9P4W - chains B and H of the 12 polymer chains in the assembly; structure by electron microscopy, 2.29 A resolution.

== Chain B (and H) ==
Molecule: Fatty acid synthase subunit alpha
From: Saccharomyces cerevisiae
Notes: EC 2.3.1.86, 1.1.1.100, 2.3.1.41; chain H of this document is another copy of the same molecule, construct and numbering; everything in this record applies to it too
UniProt: P19097 (FAS2_YEAST); numbering as in UniProt (aligned over 1-1887)
Sequence (1887 residues; row label = number of the first residue in the row):
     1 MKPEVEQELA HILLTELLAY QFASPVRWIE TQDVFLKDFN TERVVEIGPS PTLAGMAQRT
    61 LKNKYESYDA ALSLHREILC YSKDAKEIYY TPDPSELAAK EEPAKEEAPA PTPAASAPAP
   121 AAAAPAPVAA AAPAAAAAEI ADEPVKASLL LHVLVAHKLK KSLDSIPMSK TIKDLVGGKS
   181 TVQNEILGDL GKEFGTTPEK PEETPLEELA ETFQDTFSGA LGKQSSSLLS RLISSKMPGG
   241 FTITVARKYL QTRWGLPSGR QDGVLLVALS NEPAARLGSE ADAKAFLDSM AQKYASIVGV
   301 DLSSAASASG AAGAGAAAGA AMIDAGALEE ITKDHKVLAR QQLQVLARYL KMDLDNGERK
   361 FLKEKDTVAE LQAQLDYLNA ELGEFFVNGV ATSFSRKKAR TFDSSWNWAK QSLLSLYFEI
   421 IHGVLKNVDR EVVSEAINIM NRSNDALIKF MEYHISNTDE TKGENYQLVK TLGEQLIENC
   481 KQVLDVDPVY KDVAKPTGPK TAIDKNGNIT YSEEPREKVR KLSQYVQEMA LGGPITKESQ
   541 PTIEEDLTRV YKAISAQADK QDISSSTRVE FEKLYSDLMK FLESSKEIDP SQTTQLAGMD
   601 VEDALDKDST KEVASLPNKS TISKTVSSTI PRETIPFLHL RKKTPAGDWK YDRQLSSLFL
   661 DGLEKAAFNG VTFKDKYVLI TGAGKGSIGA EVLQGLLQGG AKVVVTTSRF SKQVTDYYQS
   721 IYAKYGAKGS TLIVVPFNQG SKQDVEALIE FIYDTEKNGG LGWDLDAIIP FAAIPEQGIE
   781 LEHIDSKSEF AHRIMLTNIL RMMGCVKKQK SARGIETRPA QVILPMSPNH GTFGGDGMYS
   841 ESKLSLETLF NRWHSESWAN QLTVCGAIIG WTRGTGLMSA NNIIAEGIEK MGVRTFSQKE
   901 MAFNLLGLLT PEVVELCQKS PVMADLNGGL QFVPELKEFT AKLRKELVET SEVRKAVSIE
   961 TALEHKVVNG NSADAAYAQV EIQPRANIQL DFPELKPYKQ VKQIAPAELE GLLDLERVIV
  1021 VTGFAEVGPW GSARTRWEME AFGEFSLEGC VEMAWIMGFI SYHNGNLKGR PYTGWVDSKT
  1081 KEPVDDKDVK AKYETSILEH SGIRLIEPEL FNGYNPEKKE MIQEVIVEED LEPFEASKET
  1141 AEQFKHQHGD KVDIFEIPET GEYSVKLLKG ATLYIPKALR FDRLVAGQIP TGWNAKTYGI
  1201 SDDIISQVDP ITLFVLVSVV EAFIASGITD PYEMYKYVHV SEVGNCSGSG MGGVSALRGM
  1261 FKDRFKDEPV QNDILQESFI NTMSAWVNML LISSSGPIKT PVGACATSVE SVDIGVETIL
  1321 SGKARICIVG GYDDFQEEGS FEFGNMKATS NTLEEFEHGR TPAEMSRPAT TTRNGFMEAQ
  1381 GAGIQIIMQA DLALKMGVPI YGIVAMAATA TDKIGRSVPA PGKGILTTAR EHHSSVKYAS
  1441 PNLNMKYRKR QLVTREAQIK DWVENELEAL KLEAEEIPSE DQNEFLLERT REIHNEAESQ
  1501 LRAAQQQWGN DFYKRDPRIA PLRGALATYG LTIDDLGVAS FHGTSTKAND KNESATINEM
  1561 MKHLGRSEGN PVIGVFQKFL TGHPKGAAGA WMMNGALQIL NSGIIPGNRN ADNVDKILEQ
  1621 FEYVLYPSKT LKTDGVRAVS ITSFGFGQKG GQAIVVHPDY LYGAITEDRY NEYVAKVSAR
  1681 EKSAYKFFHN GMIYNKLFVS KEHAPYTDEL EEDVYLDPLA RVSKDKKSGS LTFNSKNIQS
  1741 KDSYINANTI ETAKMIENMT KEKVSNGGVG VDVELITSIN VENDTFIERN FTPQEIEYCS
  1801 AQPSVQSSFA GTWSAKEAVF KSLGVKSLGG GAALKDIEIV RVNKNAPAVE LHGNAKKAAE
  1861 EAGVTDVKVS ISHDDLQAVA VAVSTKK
Unresolved in the structure: 95-328, 539-602, 621-622, 971-978, 1068, 1436-1438, 1471-1484, 1726, 1745-1887
Ligand contacts: NADPH (NDP; NADPH dihydro-nicotinamide-adenine-dinucleotide phosphate): G682, G684, S687, I688, T706, T707, S708, R709, F737, N738, Q739, G740, F771, A772, A773, I774, I794, M795, P825, M826, S827, Y839, K843, I869, G870, W871, T872, G876, L877, M878
Swiss-Prot annotation at these positions:
  - active site (For beta-ketoacyl synthase activity): C1305, H1542, H1583
  - binding site (acetyl-CoA): D1772 to E1774, Y1798, S1808, E1817 to S1827, R1841 to K1844, I1871 to H1873
  - binding site (Mg(2+)): D1772, V1773, E1774, S1872, H1873
  - modified residue: S50 (Phosphoserine), S180 (O-(pantetheine 4'-phosphoryl)serine), S523 (Phosphoserine), S958 (Phosphoserine), S1440 (Phosphoserine)
  - cross-link: K37 (Glycyl lysine isopeptide (Lys-Gly) (interchain with G-Cter in ubiquitin))
  - mutagenesis: G1250 (G1250S: Cerulenin-resistance), V1769 (V1769D: Does not affect oligomerization; when associated with S-1771 and L-1773 or S-1771; L-1773; S-1879 and E-1881), G1770 (G1770D: Loss of transferase activity), V1771 (V1771S: Does not affect oligomerization but lacks transferase activity; when associated with D-1769 and L-1773 or D-1769; L-1773; S-1879 and E-1881), D1772 (D1772S: Loss of transferase activity; when associated with S-1774), V1773 (V1773L: Does not affect oligomerization but lacks transferase activity; when associated with D-1769 and S-1771 or D-1769; S-1771; S-1879 and E-1881), E1774 (E1774S: Loss of transferase activity; when associated with S-1772), R1841 (R1841A: Loss off transferase activity), V1879 (V1879S: Does not affect oligomerization but lacks transferase activity; when associated with D-1769; S-1771; L-1773 and E-1881), V1881 (V1881E: Does not affect oligomerization but lacks transferase activity; when associated with D-1769; S-1771; L-1773 and S-1879)

== How chain B and chain H interact ==
Contacting residue pairs (5; chain B residue first):
  I331(B) - I331(H)  hydrophobic
  T332(B) - I331(H)
  H335(B) - H335(H)  hydrogen bond
  D1153(B) - R359(H)  salt bridge
  F1155(B) - D355(H)
Other interface residues (no listed pair), chain B (6 interface residues in all): K1166
Other interface residues (no listed pair), chain H (7 interface residues in all): L338, E358, L362

== Summary ==
6 residues of chain B face 7 of chain H across their interface; the contacts include 1 hydrogen bond and 1
salt bridge. Among the polar pairs are D1153(B)-R359(H) and H335(B)-H335(H). Bound to chain B: NADPH.
Chain B and chain H are both Fatty acid synthase subunit alpha (Saccharomyces cerevisiae); the structure,
Atomic model of wild type S. cerevisiae Fatty Acid Synthase (FAS), was determined by electron microscopy (same
publication as 9D49, 9P4V, 9D47, 9D48 and 9D4A).
